PDB entry 7PY0 | electron microscopy, 4.50 A resolution (low resolution: residue-level contacts below are approximate; hydrogen-bond / salt-bridge calls are withheld) | chains B and D of the 9 polymer chains in the assembly

[Chain B]
Protein: DNA-directed RNA polymerase subunit alpha
Organism: Escherichia coli
Notes: EC 2.7.7.6
Reference sequence: P0A7Z4 (RPOA_ECOLI); numbering as in UniProt (aligned over 1-329)
Sequence (329 residues; numbered 1 to 329; the number before each row is that of its first residue):
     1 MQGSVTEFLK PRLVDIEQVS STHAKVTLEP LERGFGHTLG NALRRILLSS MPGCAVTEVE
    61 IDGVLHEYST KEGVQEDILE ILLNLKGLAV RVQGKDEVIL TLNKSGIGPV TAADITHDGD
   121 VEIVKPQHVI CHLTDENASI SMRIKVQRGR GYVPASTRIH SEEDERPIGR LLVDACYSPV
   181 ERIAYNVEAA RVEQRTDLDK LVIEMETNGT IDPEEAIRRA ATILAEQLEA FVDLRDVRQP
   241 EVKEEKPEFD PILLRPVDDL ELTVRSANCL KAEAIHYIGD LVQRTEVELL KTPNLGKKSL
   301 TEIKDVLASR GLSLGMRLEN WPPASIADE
Disordered / not traced: 1-3, 159-169, 233-329
UniProt features mapped onto this chain:
  - region: Glu162 to Glu165 (Required for interaction with Crp at class II promoters)
  - modified residue: Arg265 (ADP-ribosylarginine), Lys297 (N6-acetyllysine), Lys298 (N6-acetyllysine)
  - mutagenesis: Arg45 (R45C: In rpoA112; temperature-sensitive, blocks RNA polymerase assembly), Glu162 to Glu165 (5-fold decrease in CRP-class II promoter-dependent transcription), Glu165 (E165K: 5-fold decrease in CRP-class II promoter-dependent transcription), Arg191 (R191C: In rpoA101; temperature-sensitive)

[Chain D]
Protein: DNA-directed RNA polymerase subunit beta'
Organism: Escherichia coli
Notes: EC 2.7.7.6
Reference sequence: P0A8T8 (RPOC_ECO57); residue numbers follow UniProt; this construct covers 1-1407
Sequence (1407 residues; row label = number of the first residue in the row):
     1 MKDLLKFLKA QTKTEEFDAI KIALASPDMI RSWSFGEVKK PETINYRTFK PERDGLFCAR
    61 IFGPVKDYEC LCGKYKRLKH RGVICEKCGV EVTQTKVRRE RMGHIELASP TAHIWFLKSL
   121 PSRIGLLLDM PLRDIERVLY FESYVVIEGG MTNLERQQIL TEEQYLDALE EFGDEFDAKM
   181 GAEAIQALLK SMDLEQECEQ LREELNETNS ETKRKKLTKR IKLLEAFVQS GNKPEWMILT
   241 VLPVLPPDLR PLVPLDGGRF ATSDLNDLYR RVINRNNRLK RLLDLAAPDI IVRNEKRMLQ
   301 EAVDALLDNG RRGRAITGSN KRPLKSLADM IKGKQGRFRQ NLLGKRVDYS GRSVITVGPY
   361 LRLHQCGLPK KMALELFKPF IYGKLELRGL ATTIKAAKKM VEREEAVVWD ILDEVIREHP
   421 VLLNRAPTLH RLGIQAFEPV LIEGKAIQLH PLVCAAYNAD FDGDQMAVHV PLTLEAQLEA
   481 RALMMSTNNI LSPANGEPII VPSQDVVLGL YYMTRDCVNA KGEGMVLTGP KEAERLYRSG
   541 LASLHARVKV RITEYEKDAN GELVAKTSLK DTTVGRAILW MIVPKGLPYS IVNQALGKKA
   601 ISKMLNTCYR ILGLKPTVIF ADQIMYTGFA YAARSGASVG IDDMVIPEKK HEIISEAEAE
   661 VAEIQEQFQS GLVTAGERYN KVIDIWAAAN DRVSKAMMDN LQTETVINRD GQEEKQVSFN
   721 SIYMMADSGA RGSAAQIRQL AGMRGLMAKP DGSIIETPIT ANFREGLNVL QYFISTHGAR
   781 KGLADTALKT ANSGYLTRRL VDVAQDLVVT EDDCGTHEGI MMTPVIEGGD VKEPLRDRVL
   841 GRVTAEDVLK PGTADILVPR NTLLHEQWCD LLEENSVDAV KVRSVVSCDT DFGVCAHCYG
   901 RDLARGHIIN KGEAIGVIAA QSIGEPGTQL TMRTFHIGGA ASRAAAESSI QVKNKGSIKL
   961 SNVKSVVNSS GKLVITSRNT ELKLIDEFGR TKESYKVPYG AVLAKGDGEQ VAGGETVANW
  1021 DPHTMPVITE VSGFVRFTDM IDGQTITRQT DELTGLSSLV VLDSAERTAG GKDLRPALKI
  1081 VDAQGNDVLI PGTDMPAQYF LPGKAIVQLE DGVQISSGDT LARIPQESGG TKDITGGLPR
  1141 VADLFEARRP KEPAILAEIS GIVSFGKETK GKRRLVITPV DGSDPYEEMI PKWRQLNVFE
  1201 GERVERGDVI SDGPEAPHDI LRLRGVHAVT RYIVNEVQDV YRLQGVKIND KHIEVIVRQM
  1261 LRKATIVNAG SSDFLEGEQV EYSRVKIANR ELEANGKVGA TYSRDLLGIT KASLATESFI
  1321 SAASFQETTR VLTEAAVAGK RDELRGLKEN VIVGRLIPAG TGYAYHQDRM RRRAAGEAPA
  1381 APQVTAEDAS ASLAELLNAG LGGSDNE
Disordered / not traced: 1-15, 934-947, 1127-1135, 1374-1407
Ion coordination: Zn2+ site 1: Cys70, Cys72; Mg2+: Asp462, Asp464 (shared with 1 residue of chain R); Zn2+ site 2: Cys814, Cys888, Cys895, Cys898
UniProt features mapped onto this chain:
  - binding site (Zn(2+)): Cys70, Cys72, Cys85, Cys88, Cys814, Cys888, Cys895, Cys898
  - binding site (Mg(2+)): Asp460, Asp462, Asp464
  - modified residue: Lys972 (N6-acetyllysine)

[Interface between chain B and chain D]
Pairs across the interface - 26 pairs, chain B then chain D:
  Leu48(B) with Arg535(D); Arg538(D); Ser539(D)
  Leu79(B) with Val526(D)
  Leu83(B) with Leu527(D); Thr528(D); Arg551(D); Leu569(D)
  Lys86(B) with Thr528(D)
  Tyr152(B) with Arg535(D); Leu536(D); Leu541(D)
  Pro154(B) with Leu541(D)
  Cys176(B) with Glu532(D); Arg535(D)
  Glu181(B) with Lys531(D); Glu532(D); Glu534(D)
  Arg182(B) with Lys531(D); Glu534(D)
  Glu193(B) with Trp409(D)
  Gln194(B) with Glu405(D); Ala406(D); Trp409(D)
  Thr196(B) with Glu443(D)
  Asp197(B) with Glu443(D)
Interface residues without a listed pair, chain B (15 interface residues in all): Ile183, Ala189
Interface residues without a listed pair, chain D (20 interface residues in all): Tyr360, Glu404, Met581

[In short]
15 residues of chain B face 20 of chain D across their interface. The Mg2+ site is built by Asp462(D) and
Asp464(D). UniProt lists 6 mutagenesis sites on chain B; 8 Zn2+-binding residues and 3 Mg2+-binding residues
on chain D.
Chain B is DNA-directed RNA polymerase subunit alpha and chain D is DNA-directed RNA polymerase subunit beta',
both from Escherichia coli; the structure, CryoEM structure of E.coli RNA polymerase elongation complex bound
to NusG (NusG-EC in more-swiveled conformation), was determined by electron microscopy, deposited together
with 7PY1, 7PY3, 7PY5, 7PY6, 7PY7, 7PY8 and 4 further entries.
